8FNK - chains g and 10 of the 11 polymer chains in the assembly; structure by electron microscopy, 3.70 A resolution.

== Chain g ==
Molecule: gRNA
From: Trypanosoma brucei
Sequence (43 nucleotides; each row starts with the number of its first residue; numbers below 1 keep their minus sign (A-43 is residue -43)):
   -43 AAAAAAAAAAAAAAAAAAAAAAAAAAAUUUUUUUUUUUUUUUU

== Chain 10 ==
Protein: RNA-editing substrate-binding complex protein 10 (RESC10)
From: Trypanosoma brucei
UniProtKB: Q57VS6 (Q57VS6_TRYB2); residues 1-543 here = UniProt positions 1-543
Chain sequence (543 residues; row label = number of the first residue in the row):
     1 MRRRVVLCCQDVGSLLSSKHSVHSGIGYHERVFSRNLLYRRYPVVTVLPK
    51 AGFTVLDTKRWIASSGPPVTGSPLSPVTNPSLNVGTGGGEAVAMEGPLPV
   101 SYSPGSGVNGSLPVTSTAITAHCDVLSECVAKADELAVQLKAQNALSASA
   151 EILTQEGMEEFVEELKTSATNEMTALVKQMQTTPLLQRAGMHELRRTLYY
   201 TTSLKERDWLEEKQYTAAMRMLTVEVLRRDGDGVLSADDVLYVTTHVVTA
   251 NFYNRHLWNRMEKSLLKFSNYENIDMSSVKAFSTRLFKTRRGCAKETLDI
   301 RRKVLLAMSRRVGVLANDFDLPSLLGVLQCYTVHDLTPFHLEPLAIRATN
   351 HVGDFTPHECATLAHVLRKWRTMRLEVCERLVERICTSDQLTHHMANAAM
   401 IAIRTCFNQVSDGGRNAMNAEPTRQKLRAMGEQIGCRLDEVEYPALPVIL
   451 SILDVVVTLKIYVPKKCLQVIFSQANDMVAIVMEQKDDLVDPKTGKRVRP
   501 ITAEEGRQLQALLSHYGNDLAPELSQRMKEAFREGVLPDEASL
Disordered / not traced: 1-96, 107-113, 142-153, 489-499, 543

== Interface between chain g and chain 10 ==
Residue-residue contacts - 38 pairs, chain g then chain 10:
  U-15(g) - Arg415(10)  sugar contact
  U-14(g) - Arg415(10)  salt bridge to the phosphate
  U-13(g) - Arg374(10)  phosphate contact
  U-12(g) - Arg368(10)  sugar contact
  U-11(g) - Arg368(10)  salt bridge to the phosphate
  U-11(g) - Ile401(10)  sugar contact
  U-11(g) - Arg404(10)  base contact
  U-10(g) - His365(10)  hydrogen bond to the base
  U-10(g) - Arg368(10)  salt bridge to the phosphate
  U-10(g) - Lys369(10)  salt bridge to the phosphate
  U-9(g) - His394(10)  sugar contact
  U-9(g) - Ala445(10)  base contact
  U-8(g) - Gln329(10)  hydrogen bond to the base
  U-8(g) - Thr332(10)  base contact
  U-8(g) - Val333(10)  base contact
  U-8(g) - His394(10)  hydrogen bond to the sugar
  U-7(g) - Phe287(10)  sugar contact
  U-7(g) - Lys288(10)  base contact
  U-7(g) - Arg290(10)  base contact
  U-7(g) - Arg291(10)  base contact
  U-7(g) - His358(10)  phosphate contact
  U-7(g) - Thr362(10)  phosphate contact
  U-6(g) - Thr356(10)  base contact
  U-6(g) - Glu359(10)  hydrogen bond to the base
  U-5(g) - Lys280(10)  hydrogen bond to the phosphate
  U-5(g) - Ser283(10)  hydrogen bond to the base
  U-5(g) - Thr284(10)  hydrogen bond to the base
  U-5(g) - Phe287(10)  base contact
  U-5(g) - Lys288(10)  salt bridge to the phosphate
  U-5(g) - Ser323(10)  base contact
  U-5(g) - Gly326(10)  base contact
  U-5(g) - Cys330(10)  base contact
  U-4(g) - Lys280(10)  salt bridge to the phosphate
  U-1(g) - Arg195(10)  hydrogen bond to the base
  U-1(g) - Arg196(10)  phosphate contact
  U-1(g) - Tyr199(10)  sugar contact
  U-1(g) - Tyr200(10)  hydrogen bond to the phosphate
  U-1(g) - Tyr242(10)  hydrogen bond to the sugar
Interface residues without a listed pair, chain g (14 interface residues in all): U-2
Interface residues without a listed pair, chain 10 (39 interface residues in all): Ser106, Ser127, His192, His246, Val327, Arg371, Asn397, Thr405

== Overview ==
The interface between chain g and chain 10 involves 14 residues on one side and 39 on the other; the contacts
include 10 hydrogen bonds and 6 salt bridges. Polar pairs include U-10(g)-His365(10), U-8(g)-Gln329(10) and
U-6(g)-Glu359(10).
Chain g is gRNA and chain 10 is RNA-editing substrate-binding complex protein 10 (RESC10), both from
Trypanosoma brucei; the structure, Cryo-EM structure of RNase-untreated RESC-B in trypanosomal RNA editing,
was determined by electron microscopy, deposited together with 8FN4, 8FN6, 8FNC, 8FNF and 8FNI.
